7NPR - chains B1 and P3 of the 27 polymer chains in the assembly; structure by electron microscopy, 3.82 A resolution.

# Chain B1
Protein: ESX-5 secretion system ATPase EccB5
Source organism: Mycobacterium tuberculosis (strain ATCC 25618 / H37Rv)
Notes: EC 3.6.-.-
UniProt: P9WNQ9 (ECCB5_MYCTU); residue numbers follow UniProt; this construct covers 1-506
Chain sequence (506 residues; each row starts with the number of its first residue):
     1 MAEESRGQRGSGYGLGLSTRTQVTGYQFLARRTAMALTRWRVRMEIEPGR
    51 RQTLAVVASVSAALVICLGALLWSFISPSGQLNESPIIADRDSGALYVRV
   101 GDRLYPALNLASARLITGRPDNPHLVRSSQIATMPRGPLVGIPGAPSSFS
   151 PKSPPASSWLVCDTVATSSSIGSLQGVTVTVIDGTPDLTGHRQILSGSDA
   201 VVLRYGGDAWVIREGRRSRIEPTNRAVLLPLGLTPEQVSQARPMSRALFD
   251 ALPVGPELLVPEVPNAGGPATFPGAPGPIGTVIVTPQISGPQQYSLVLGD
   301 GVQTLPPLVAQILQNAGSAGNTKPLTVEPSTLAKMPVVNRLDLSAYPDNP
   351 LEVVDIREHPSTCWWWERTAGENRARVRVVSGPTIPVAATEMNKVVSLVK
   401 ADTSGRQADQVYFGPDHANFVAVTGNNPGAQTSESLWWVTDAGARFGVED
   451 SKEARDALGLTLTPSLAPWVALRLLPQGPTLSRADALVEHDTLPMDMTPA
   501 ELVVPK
Unresolved in the structure: 1-9, 168-174, 317-318, 425-432, 505-506
Disulfides: C162-C363

# Chain P3
Protein: Mycosin-5
Source organism: Mycobacterium tuberculosis (strain ATCC 25618 / H37Rv)
Notes: EC 3.4.21.-
UniProt: O53945 (MYCP5_MYCTU); residue numbers follow UniProt; this construct covers 1-585
Chain sequence (585 residues; numbered 1 to 585; the number before each row is that of its first residue):
     1 MQRFGTGSSRSWCGRAGTATIAAVLLASGALTGLPPAYAISPPTIDPGAL
    51 PPDGPPGPLAPMKQNAYCTEVGVLPGTDFQLQPKYMEMLNLNEAWQFGRG
   101 DGVKVAVIDTGVTPHPRLPRLIPGGDYVMAGGDGLSDCDAHGTLVASMIA
   151 AVPANGAVPLPSVPRRPVTIPTTETPPPPQTVTLSPVPPQTVTVIPAPPP
   201 EEGVPPGAPVPGPEPPPAPGPQPPAVDRGGGTVTVPSYSGGRKIAPIDNP
   251 RNPHPSAPSPALGPPPDAFSGIAPGVEIISIRQSSQAFGLKDPYTGDEDP
   301 QTAQKIDNVETMARAIVHAANMGASVINISDVMCMSARNVIDQRALGAAV
   351 HYAAVDKDAVIVAAAGDGSKKDCKQNPIFDPLQPDDPRAWNAVTTVVTPS
   401 WFHDYVLTVGAVDANGQPLSKMSIAGPWVSISAPGTDVVGLSPRDDGLIN
   451 AIDGPDNSLLVPAGTSFSAAIVSGVAALVRAKFPELSAYQIINRLIHTAR
   501 PPARGVDNQVGYGVVDPVAALTWDVPKGPAEPPKQLSAPLVVPQPPAPRD
   551 MVPIWVAAGGLAGALLIGGAVFGTATLMRRSRKQQ
Unresolved in the structure: 1-39, 172-265, 578-585
Curated features (UniProtKB/Swiss-Prot):
  - active site (Charge relay system): D109, H141, S466
Disulfides: C68-C138, C334-C373

# Interface between chain B1 and chain P3
Residue-residue contacts (13):
  Y105(B1) - L540(P3)  hydrophobic
  L487(B1) - P539(P3)
  L487(B1) - L540(P3)  hydrogen bond (backbone-backbone)
  V488(B1) - A538(P3)
  E489(B1) - S537(P3)
  E489(B1) - A538(P3)  hydrogen bond (backbone-backbone)
  E489(B1) - L540(P3)
  H490(B1) - S537(P3)  hydrogen bond
  T492(B1) - L536(P3)
  D496(B1) - P384(P3)
  M497(B1) - P384(P3)
  A500(B1) - L382(P3)
  E501(B1) - L382(P3)
Also at the interface, not in a pair above, chain B1 (13 interface residues in all): G101, V140, P499
Also at the interface, not in a pair above, chain P3 (8 interface residues in all): P543

# Summary
13 residues of chain B1 face 8 of chain P3 across their interface; the contacts include 3 hydrogen bonds.
Polar contacts include H490(B1)-S537(P3), L487(B1)-L540(P3) and E489(B1)-A538(P3). From UniProt: 3 active-site
residues on chain P3.
Here chain B1 is ESX-5 secretion system ATPase EccB5 and chain P3 is Mycosin-5, both from Mycobacterium
tuberculosis (strain ATCC 25618 / H37Rv). Entry 7NPR (Structure of an intact ESX-5 inner membrane complex,
Composite C3 model) was determined by electron microscopy together with 7NP7, 7NPU, 7NPV, 7NPS and 7NPT from
the same study.
